Entry 6M7J (electron microscopy, 4.40 A resolution (low resolution: residue-level contacts below are approximate; hydrogen-bond / salt-bridge calls are withheld)); this record covers chains F and O of the 9 polymer chains in the assembly.

# Chain F
Protein: RNA polymerase sigma factor SigA
From: Mycobacterium tuberculosis
UniProt: P9WGI0 (SIGA_MYCTO); residues 1-528 here = UniProt positions 1-528
Chain sequence (531 residues; numbered -2 to 528; the number before each row is that of its first residue; numbers below 1 keep their minus sign (Gly-2 is residue -2)):
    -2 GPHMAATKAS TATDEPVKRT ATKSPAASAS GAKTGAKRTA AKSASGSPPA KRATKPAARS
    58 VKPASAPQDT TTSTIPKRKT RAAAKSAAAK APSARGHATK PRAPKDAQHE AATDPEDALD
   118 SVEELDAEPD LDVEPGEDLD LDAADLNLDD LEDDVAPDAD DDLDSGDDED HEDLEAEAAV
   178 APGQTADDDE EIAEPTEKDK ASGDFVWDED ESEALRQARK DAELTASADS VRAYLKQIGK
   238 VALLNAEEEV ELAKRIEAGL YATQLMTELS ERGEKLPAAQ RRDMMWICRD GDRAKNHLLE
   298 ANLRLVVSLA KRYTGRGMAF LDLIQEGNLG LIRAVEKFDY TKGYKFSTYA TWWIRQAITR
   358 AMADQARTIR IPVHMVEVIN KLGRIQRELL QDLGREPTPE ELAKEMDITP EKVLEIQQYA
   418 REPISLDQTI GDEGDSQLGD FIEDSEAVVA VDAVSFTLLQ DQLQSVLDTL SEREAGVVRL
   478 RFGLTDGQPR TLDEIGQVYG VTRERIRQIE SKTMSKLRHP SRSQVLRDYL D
Unresolved in the structure: -2 to 208, 528
Sequence notes: expression tag (-2 to 0)

# Chain O
Molecule: 31-nt DNA strand
Sequence (31 nucleotides; numbered 1 to 31; the number before each row is that of its first residue):
     1 GCTTGACAAA AGTGTTAAAT TGTGCTATAC T

# Interface between chain F and chain O
Residue-residue contacts (51):
  Leu240(F) with DT31(O)
  Ala298(F) with DT31(O)
  Asn299(F) with DT31(O)
  Leu300(F) with DT31(O)
  Arg301(F) with DT31(O)
  Leu302(F) with DT31(O)
  Ser305(F) with DT31(O)
  Arg330(F) with DG24(O); DC25(O)
  Lys334(F) with DC25(O); DT26(O); DA27(O)
  Phe335(F) with DA27(O)
  Asp336(F) with DA27(O)
  Lys339(F) with DA27(O)
  Tyr341(F) with DA27(O); DT28(O); DA29(O)
  Lys342(F) with DA29(O); DC30(O)
  Ser344(F) with DA29(O); DC30(O)
  Thr345(F) with DT28(O); DA29(O); DC30(O)
  Tyr346(F) with DT26(O); DA27(O)
  Thr348(F) with DC30(O)
  Trp349(F) with DT26(O); DA27(O)
  Trp350(F) with DC25(O); DT26(O)
  Gln353(F) with DC25(O); DT26(O)
  Arg357(F) with DG24(O); DC25(O)
  Arg367(F) with DG22(O)
  Pro369(F) with DT21(O); DG22(O)
  Val370(F) with DT23(O)
  His371(F) with DT21(O)
  Val498(F) with DT3(O)
  Thr499(F) with DT3(O); DT4(O)
  Arg500(F) with DA6(O)
  Glu501(F) with DT4(O)
  Arg502(F) with DG1(O); DC2(O); DT3(O)
  Gln505(F) with DC2(O); DT3(O)
Interface residues without a listed pair, chain F (35 interface residues in all): Val303, Arg470, Gly497
Interface residues without a listed pair, chain O (19 interface residues in all): DG5, DC7, DT20

# Summary
35 residues of chain F and 19 residues of chain O are in contact.
Here chain F is RNA polymerase sigma factor SigA (Mycobacterium tuberculosis) and chain O is a 31-nt DNA
strand. Entry 6M7J (Mycobacterium tuberculosis RNAP with RbpA/us fork and Corallopyronin) was determined by
electron microscopy, deposited together with 6EDT, 6EE8 and 6EEC.
